PDB entry 3TMV | X-ray diffraction, 1.90 A resolution | chain A

== Chain A ==
Name: Lysozyme C
Source organism: Gallus gallus
Notes: EC 3.2.1.17
UniProt: P00698 (LYSC_CHICK); residues -17 to 129 here correspond to UniProt positions 1-147 (UniProt number = residue number + 18)
Chain sequence (147 residues; row label = number of the first residue in the row; numbers below 1 keep their minus sign (Met-17 is residue -17)):
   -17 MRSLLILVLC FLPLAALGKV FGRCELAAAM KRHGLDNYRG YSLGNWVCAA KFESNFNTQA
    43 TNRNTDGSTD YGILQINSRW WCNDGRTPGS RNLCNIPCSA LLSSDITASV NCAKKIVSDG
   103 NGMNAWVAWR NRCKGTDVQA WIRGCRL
Not modelled in the structure: -17 to 0
Cystine bridges: Cys6-Cys127, Cys30-Cys115, Cys64-Cys80, Cys76-Cys94
Metal / ion sites: Na+: Ser60, Cys64, Ser72, Arg73
What the authors report for this chain:
  - conformationally variable residues (order/disorder transition): Pro70

== In short ==
Ser60, Cys64, Ser72 and Arg73 form the Na+ site. From the paper: conformational variability at Pro70.
Chain A is Lysozyme C (Gallus gallus); the structure, X-Ray Radiation Damage to HEWL Crystals soaked in 100mM
Sodium Nitrate (Dose=0.12MGy), was determined by X-ray diffraction, deposited together with 3TMU, 3TMW and
3TMX.
